Entry 8YUU (electron microscopy, 2.70 A resolution); this record covers chains R and A of the 5 polymer chains in the assembly.

[Chain R]
Protein: Histamine H3 receptor
Source organism: Homo sapiens
UniProtKB: Q9Y5N1 (HRH3_HUMAN); residues 1-445 here = UniProt positions 1-445
Amino-acid sequence (461 residues; each row starts with the number of its first residue; numbers below 1 keep their minus sign (Asp-15 is residue -15)):
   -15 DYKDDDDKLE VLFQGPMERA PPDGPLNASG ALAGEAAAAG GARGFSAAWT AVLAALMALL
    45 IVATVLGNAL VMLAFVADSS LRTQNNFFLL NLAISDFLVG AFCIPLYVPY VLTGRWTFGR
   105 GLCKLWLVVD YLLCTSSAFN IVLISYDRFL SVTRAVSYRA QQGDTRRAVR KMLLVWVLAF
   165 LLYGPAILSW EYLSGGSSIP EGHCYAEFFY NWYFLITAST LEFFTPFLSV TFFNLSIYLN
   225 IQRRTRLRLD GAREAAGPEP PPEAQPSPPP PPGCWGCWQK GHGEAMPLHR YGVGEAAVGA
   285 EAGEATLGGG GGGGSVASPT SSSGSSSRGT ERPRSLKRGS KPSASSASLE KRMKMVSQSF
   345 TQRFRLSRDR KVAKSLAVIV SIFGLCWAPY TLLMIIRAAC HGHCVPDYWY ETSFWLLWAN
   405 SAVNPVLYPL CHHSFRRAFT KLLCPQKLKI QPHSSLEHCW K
Disordered / not traced: -15 to 31, 236-342, 428-445
Construct notes: expression tag (-15 to 0)
Disulfides: Cys107-Cys188, Cys384-Cys388
Residues lining bound ligands: histamine (HSM): Asp114, Tyr115, Cys118, Glu206, Tyr374, Phe398, Leu401, Trp402
Curated features (UniProtKB/Swiss-Prot):
  - modified residue: Ser439 (Phosphoserine)
  - glycosylation: Asn11 (N-linked (GlcNAc...) asparagine)
  - natural variant: Ala280 (A280V: In a Shy-Drager syndrome patient; uncertain significance)
From the paper describing this entry:
  - binding site for histamine: Asp114, Cys118, Glu206, Tyr374, Phe398, Leu401, Trp402
  - mutagenesis - D114A, E206A, W402A: abolished signaling in response to histamine
  - mutagenesis - C118A (150-fold): decreased signaling in response to histamine

[Chain A]
Protein: Guanine nucleotide-binding protein G(i) subunit alpha-1
Source organism: Homo sapiens
UniProtKB: P63096 (GNAI1_HUMAN); numbering as in UniProt (aligned over 1-354)
Amino-acid sequence (354 residues; row label = number of the first residue in the row):
     1 MGCTLSAEDK AAVERSKMID RNLREDGEKA AREVKLLLLG AGESGKNTIV KQMKIIHEAG
    61 YSEEECKQYK AVVYSNTIQS IIAIIRAMGR LKIDFGDSAR ADDARQLFVL AGAAEEGFMT
   121 AELAGVIKRL WKDSGVQACF NRSREYQLND SAAYYLNDLD RIAQPNYIPT QQDVLRTRVK
   181 TTGIVETHFT FKDLHFKMFD VGAQRSERKK WIHCFEGVTA IIFCVALSDY DLVLAEDEEM
   241 NRMHASMKLF DSICNNKWFT DTSIILFLNK KDLFEEKIKK SPLTICYPEY AGSNTYEEAA
   301 AYIQCQFEDL NKRKDTKEIY THFTCSTDTK NVQFVFDAVT DVIIKNNLKD CGLF
Disordered / not traced: 1-2, 55-181
Construct notes: conflict Asn47 (Ser in P63096), Ala203 (Gly in P63096), Ala245 (Glu in P63096), Ser326 (Ala in P63096)
Curated features (UniProtKB/Swiss-Prot):
  - region: Lys35 to Lys46, Thr48 (G1 motif), Asp173 to Thr181 (G2 motif), Phe196 to Gly202, Gln204, Arg205 (G3 motif), Ile265 to Asp272 (G4 motif), Thr324, Cys325, Thr327 to Thr329 (G5 motif)
  - binding site (GTP): Glu43 to Lys46, Thr48, Ser151, Leu175 to Thr181, Asp200 to Gly202, Gln204, Asn269 to Asp272
  - binding site (Mg(2+)): Thr181
  - modified residue: Arg178 (ADP-ribosylarginine), Gln204 (Deamidated glutamine), Cys351 (ADP-ribosylcysteine)
  - lipidation: Gly2 (N-myristoyl glycine), Cys3 (S-palmitoyl cysteine)
  - natural variant: Gly40 (G40C: In NEDHISB; G40R: In NEDHISB), Gly45 (G45D: In NEDHISB), Thr48 (T48I: In NEDHISB; T48K: In NEDHISB), Gln52 (Q52P: In NEDHISB), Ser75 (deletion: In NEDHISB; uncertain significance), Gln172 (deletion: In NEDHISB), Asp173 (D173V: In NEDHISB), Glu186 to Phe189 (deletion: In NEDHISB; uncertain significance), Cys224 (C224Y: In NEDHISB), Lys270 (K270N: In NEDHISB; K270R: In NEDHISB), Asp272 (D272G: In NEDHISB), Val332 (V332E: In NEDHISB; uncertain significance)
  - mutagenesis: Gly42 (G42R: Abolishes switch to an activated conformation and dissociation from beta and gamma subunits upon GTP binding. Abolishes interaction with RGS family members), Glu116 (E116L: Enhances interaction (inactive GDP-bound) with RGS14), Gln147 (Q147L: Enhances interaction (inactive GDP-bound) with RGS14)

[How chain R and chain A interact]
Residue-residue contacts - 50 pairs, chain R then chain A:
  Asn69(R) - Cys351(A)
  Asp131(R) - Cys351(A)
  Arg132(R) - Cys351(A)  hydrogen bond (side chain-backbone)
  Arg132(R) - Leu353(A)
  Ser135(R) - Asn347(A)  hydrogen bond (backbone-side chain)
  Ser135(R) - Leu348(A)
  Ser135(R) - Cys351(A)
  Val136(R) - Ile344(A)
  Val136(R) - Leu348(A)  hydrophobic
  Ala139(R) - Ile343(A)  hydrophobic
  Ala139(R) - Ile344(A)  hydrophobic
  Ala139(R) - Asn347(A)  hydrogen bond (backbone-side chain)
  Val140(R) - Arg32(A)
  Val140(R) - Leu194(A)  hydrophobic
  Ser141(R) - Arg32(A)
  Tyr142(R) - Asn347(A)
  Tyr142(R) - Cys351(A)  hydrogen bond
  Arg143(R) - Ala31(A)
  Arg143(R) - Arg32(A)
  Arg143(R) - Glu33(A)
  Arg143(R) - Val34(A)
  Arg143(R) - Ile343(A)
  Arg143(R) - Asn347(A)
  Ala144(R) - Arg32(A)
  Gln146(R) - Asp350(A)
  Ile221(R) - Leu353(A)  hydrophobic
  Ile225(R) - Leu348(A)  hydrophobic
  Ile225(R) - Phe354(A)  hydrophobic
  Arg228(R) - Thr340(A)
  Arg228(R) - Asp341(A)  salt bridge
  Arg228(R) - Ile344(A)
  Arg232(R) - Glu318(A)  salt bridge
  Arg232(R) - Ile319(A)  hydrogen bond (side chain-backbone)
  Arg232(R) - Tyr320(A)
  Phe344(R) - Lys314(A)
  Thr345(R) - Lys314(A)
  Phe348(R) - Asp315(A)
  Arg349(R) - Glu318(A)  salt bridge
  Arg349(R) - Asp341(A)  salt bridge
  Arg352(R) - Phe354(A)  hydrogen bond (side chain-backbone)
  Asp353(R) - Phe354(A)
  Lys355(R) - Leu353(A)
  Lys355(R) - Phe354(A)
  Val356(R) - Leu353(A)
  Val356(R) - Phe354(A)  hydrophobic
  Leu360(R) - Leu353(A)  hydrophobic
  His416(R) - Asp350(A)  hydrogen bond (side chain-backbone)
  His416(R) - Cys351(A)
  His416(R) - Gly352(A)
  His417(R) - Lys349(A)  hydrogen bond (side chain-backbone)
Also at the interface, not in a pair above, chain R (28 interface residues in all): Ser359
Also at the interface, not in a pair above, chain A (24 interface residues in all): Thr219, Thr321

[Overview]
28 residues of chain R face 24 of chain A across their interface, with 8 hydrogen bonds and 4 salt bridges.
Among the polar pairs are Arg228(R)-Asp341(A), Arg232(R)-Glu318(A) and Arg349(R)-Glu318(A). From the paper: a
binding site for histamine at Asp114(R), Cys118(R) and Glu206(R) among others; D114A, E206A and W402A of chain
R abolish signaling in response to histamine.
Here chain R is Histamine H3 receptor and chain A is Guanine nucleotide-binding protein G(i) subunit alpha-1,
both from Homo sapiens. Entry 8YUU (Cryo-EM structure of the histamine-bound H3R-Gi complex) was determined by
electron microscopy, deposited together with 8YUT and 8YUV.
